Entry 4P46 (X-ray diffraction, 2.85 A resolution); this record covers chains C and D of the 4 polymer chains in the assembly.

[Chain C]
Molecule: H-2 class II histocompatibility antigen, A-B alpha chain
Organism: Mus musculus
UniProtKB: P14434 (HA2B_MOUSE); residues 0-178 here correspond to UniProt positions 27-205 (UniProt number = residue number + 27)
Chain sequence (179 residues; each row starts with the number of its first residue; numbering starts at 0):
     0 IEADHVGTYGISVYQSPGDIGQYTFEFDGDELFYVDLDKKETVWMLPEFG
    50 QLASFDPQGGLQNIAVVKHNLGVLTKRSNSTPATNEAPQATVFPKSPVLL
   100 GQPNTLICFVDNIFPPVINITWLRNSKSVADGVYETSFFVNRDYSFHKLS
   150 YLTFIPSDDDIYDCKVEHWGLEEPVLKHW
Cystine bridges: Cys107-Cys163
Curated features (UniProtKB/Swiss-Prot):
  - glycosylation: Asn118 (N-linked (GlcNAc...) asparagine)
From the paper describing this entry:
  - mutagenesis - Q57A, Q61A: unchanged signaling
  - mutagenesis - Q61A (1,000-fold): decreased signaling in response to 3K peptide

[Chain D]
Molecule: 3K Peptide, H-2 class II histocompatibility antigen, A beta chain
Organism: Synthetic Construct
UniProtKB: P14483 (HB2A_MOUSE); residues 4-192 here correspond to UniProt positions 31-219 (UniProt number = residue number + 27)
Chain sequence (218 residues; row label = number of the first residue in the row; numbers below 1 keep their minus sign (Phe-25 is residue -25)):
   -25 FEAQKAKANKAVDGGGGSLVPRGSGGGGSERHFVYQFMGECYFTNGTQRI
    25 RYVTRYIYNREEYVRYDSDVGEHRAVTELGRPDAEYWNSQPEILERTRAE
    75 LDTVCRHNYEGPETHTSLRRLEQPNVVISLSRTEALNHHNTLVCSVTDFY
   125 PAKIKVRWFRNGQEETVGVSSTQLIRNGDWTFQVLVMLEMTPRRGEVYTC
   175 HVEHPSLKSPITVEWRAQ
Disordered / not traced: -12 to 5
Cystine bridges: Cys15-Cys79, Cys118-Cys174
Sequence notes: linker (-12 to 3)
Curated features (UniProtKB/Swiss-Prot):
  - region: Arg190 to Gln192 (Connecting peptide)
  - glycosylation: Asn19 (N-linked (GlcNAc...) asparagine)

[Chain C / chain D interface]
Contacting residue pairs (121):
  Glu1(C) - Thr18(D)
  Ala2(C) - Phe17(D)
  Ala2(C) - Thr18(D)
  Asp3(C) - Phe17(D)  hydrogen bond (backbone-backbone)
  Asp3(C) - Thr18(D)
  Asp3(C) - Asn19(D)  hydrogen bond (side chain-backbone)
  His4(C) - Cys15(D)
  His4(C) - Tyr16(D)
  His4(C) - Phe17(D)  hydrogen bond (backbone-backbone)
  His4(C) - Leu92(D)
  Val5(C) - Cys15(D)
  Val5(C) - Tyr16(D)  hydrophobic
  Gly6(C) - Glu14(D)
  Gly6(C) - Cys15(D)  hydrogen bond (backbone-backbone)
  Thr7(C) - Met12(D)
  Thr7(C) - Gly13(D)
  Thr7(C) - Glu14(D)
  Tyr8(C) - Gly13(D)  hydrogen bond (backbone-backbone)
  Tyr8(C) - Cys15(D)  hydrophobic
  Tyr8(C) - Phe17(D)
  Tyr8(C) - Val78(D)  hydrophobic
  Tyr8(C) - Asn82(D)
  Tyr8(C) - Glu87(D)
  Gly9(C) - Phe11(D)
  Ile10(C) - Phe11(D)
  Ser11(C) - Gln10(D)
  Ser11(C) - Phe11(D)  hydrogen bond (backbone-backbone)
  Val12(C) - Tyr9(D)
  Tyr13(C) - Val8(D)
  Tyr13(C) - Tyr9(D)  hydrogen bond (backbone-backbone)
  Gln14(C) - Phe7(D)
  Gln14(C) - Val8(D)
  Ser15(C) - His6(D)
  Ser15(C) - Phe7(D)  hydrogen bond (backbone-backbone)
  Pro16(C) - His6(D)
  Tyr22(C) - Lys-21(D)
  Phe24(C) - Gln-22(D)
  Phe26(C) - Glu87(D)
  Phe26(C) - Ser91(D)
  Asp27(C) - Arg150(D)  hydrogen bond (backbone-side chain)
  Gly28(C) - Arg150(D)
  Asp29(C) - Tyr124(D)
  Asp29(C) - Arg150(D)  salt bridge
  Asp29(C) - Trp154(D)
  Glu30(C) - Trp154(D)  hydrogen bond (backbone-side chain)
  Leu31(C) - Glu87(D)
  Leu31(C) - Trp154(D)  hydrophobic
  Met44(C) - Gly152(D)
  Leu45(C) - Arg94(D)
  Leu45(C) - Trp154(D)
  Phe48(C) - Thr90(D)
  Phe48(C) - Ser91(D)
  Phe48(C) - Trp154(D)  hydrophobic
  Leu51(C) - Phe-25(D)  hydrogen bond (backbone-backbone)
  Ala52(C) - Phe-25(D)
  Ser53(C) - Phe-25(D)  hydrogen bond (backbone-backbone)
  Ser53(C) - Glu-24(D)
  Ser53(C) - Ala-23(D)  hydrogen bond (backbone-backbone)
  Phe54(C) - Ala-23(D)
  Phe54(C) - Lys-21(D)
  Asp55(C) - Glu-24(D)
  Gly58(C) - Lys-21(D)
  Asn62(C) - Lys-21(D)
  Asn62(C) - Ala-20(D)  hydrogen bond (side chain-backbone)
  Asn62(C) - Ala-18(D)  hydrogen bond (side chain-backbone)
  Val65(C) - Ala-18(D)
  Val65(C) - Asn-17(D)
  Val66(C) - Tyr9(D)  hydrophobic
  His68(C) - Lys-16(D)
  His68(C) - Ala-15(D)  hydrogen bond (side chain-backbone)
  Asn69(C) - Asn-17(D)  hydrogen bond (side chain-backbone)
  Asn69(C) - Lys-16(D)
  Asn69(C) - Ala-15(D)  hydrogen bond (side chain-backbone)
  Asn69(C) - Tyr9(D)  hydrogen bond
  Leu70(C) - Tyr9(D)  hydrophobic
  Leu70(C) - Tyr32(D)  hydrophobic
  Val72(C) - Ala-15(D)  hydrophobic
  Val72(C) - Val-14(D)
  Val72(C) - Asp-13(D)
  Leu73(C) - Tyr32(D)  hydrophobic
  Leu73(C) - Tyr37(D)
  Leu73(C) - Leu53(D)  hydrophobic
  Thr74(C) - Tyr32(D)
  Arg76(C) - Val-14(D)  hydrogen bond (side chain-backbone)
  Arg76(C) - Leu53(D)  hydrogen bond (side chain-backbone)
  Arg76(C) - Pro56(D)
  Arg76(C) - Asp57(D)  salt bridge
  Ser77(C) - Tyr32(D)  hydrogen bond
  Ser79(C) - Phe7(D)
  Thr80(C) - Phe7(D)
  Thr80(C) - Tyr32(D)  hydrogen bond (backbone-side chain)
  Thr80(C) - Asn33(D)  hydrogen bond (backbone-side chain)
  Pro81(C) - His6(D)
  Pro81(C) - Phe7(D)  hydrophobic
  Pro81(C) - Asn33(D)  hydrogen bond (backbone-side chain)
  Ala82(C) - His6(D)  hydrogen bond (backbone-backbone)
  Ala82(C) - Asn33(D)
  Phe92(C) - Ile149(D)  hydrophobic
  Phe92(C) - Asn151(D)
  Pro93(C) - Gln157(D)  hydrogen bond (backbone-side chain)
  Lys94(C) - Asp122(D)  salt bridge
  Lys94(C) - Asp153(D)  salt bridge
  Lys94(C) - Thr155(D)  hydrogen bond
  Lys94(C) - Gln157(D)  hydrogen bond (backbone-side chain)
  Pro96(C) - Val101(D)  hydrophobic
  Pro96(C) - Ser119(D)
  Pro96(C) - Thr121(D)
  Ile106(C) - Asn151(D)
  Phe113(C) - Val8(D)  hydrophobic
  Pro114(C) - Val8(D)  hydrophobic
  Val139(C) - Met12(D)  hydrophobic
  Tyr143(C) - Arg29(D)
  Tyr143(C) - Ile31(D)  hydrophobic
  Tyr143(C) - Arg34(D)
  Tyr143(C) - Glu36(D)
  Phe145(C) - Gln10(D)
  Leu148(C) - Asn151(D)
  Tyr150(C) - Asn151(D)  hydrogen bond (side chain-backbone)
  Tyr150(C) - Gly152(D)  hydrogen bond (side chain-backbone)
  Tyr150(C) - Asp153(D)
  Trp168(C) - His6(D)
Other interface residues (no listed pair), chain C (66 interface residues in all): Ile0, Glu47, Ser95, Pro115, Asp142
Other interface residues (no listed pair), chain D (62 interface residues in all): Lys-19, Tyr30, Cys79, Tyr83, Pro86, Phe156

[In short]
66 residues of chain C face 62 of chain D across their interface; the contacts include 31 hydrogen bonds and 4
salt bridges. Polar contacts include Asp29(C)-Arg150(D), Arg76(C)-Asp57(D) and Lys94(C)-Asp122(D). The paper
reports that Q61A of chain C reduces signaling in response to 3K peptide; Q57A and Q61A of chain C leave
signaling unchanged.
Here chain C is H-2 class II histocompatibility antigen, A-B alpha chain (Mus musculus) and chain D is 3K
Peptide, H-2 class II histocompatibility antigen, A beta chain (Synthetic Construct). Entry 4P46 (J809.B5 Y31A
TCR bound to IAb3K) was determined by X-ray diffraction together with 4P23 from the same study.
